8SUB - chains O and P of the 17 polymer chains in the assembly; structure by electron microscopy, 2.89 A resolution.

[Chain O (and P)]
Molecule: Nucleoside triphosphate hydrolase
Source organism: Escherichia coli
Notes: chain P of this document is another copy of the same molecule, construct and numbering; everything in this record applies to it too
UniProtKB: A0A822U1Y5 (A0A822U1Y5_ECOLX); residue numbers follow UniProt; this construct covers 1-610
Chain sequence (610 residues; row label = number of the first residue in the row):
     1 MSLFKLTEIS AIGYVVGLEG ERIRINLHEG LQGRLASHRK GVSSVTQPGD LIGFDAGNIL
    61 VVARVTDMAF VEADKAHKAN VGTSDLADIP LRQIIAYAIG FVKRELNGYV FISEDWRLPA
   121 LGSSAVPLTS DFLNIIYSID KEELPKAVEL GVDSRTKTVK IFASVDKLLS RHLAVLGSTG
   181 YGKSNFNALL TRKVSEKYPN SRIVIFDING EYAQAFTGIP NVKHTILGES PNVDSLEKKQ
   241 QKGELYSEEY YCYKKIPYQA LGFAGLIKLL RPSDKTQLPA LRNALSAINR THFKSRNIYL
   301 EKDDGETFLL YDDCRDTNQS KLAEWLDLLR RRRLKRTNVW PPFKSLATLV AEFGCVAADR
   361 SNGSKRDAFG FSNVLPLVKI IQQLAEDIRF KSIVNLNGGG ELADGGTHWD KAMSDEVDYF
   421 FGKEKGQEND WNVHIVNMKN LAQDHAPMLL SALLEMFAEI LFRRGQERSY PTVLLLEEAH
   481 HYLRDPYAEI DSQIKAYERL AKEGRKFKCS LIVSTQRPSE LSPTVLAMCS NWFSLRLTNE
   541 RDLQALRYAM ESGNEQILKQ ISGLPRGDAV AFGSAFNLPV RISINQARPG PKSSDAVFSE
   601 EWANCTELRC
Unresolved in the structure: 1-3, 73-88, 605-610 (chain P: 1-2, 72-88, 329-335, 356-373, 485-494, 604-610)
Small-molecule neighbours: ADP (adenosine-5'-diphosphate): Ser178, Thr179, Gly180, Tyr181, Gly182, Lys183, Ser184, Asn185, Arg566, Gly567, Ile584, Asn585, Gln586

[Chain O / chain P interface]
Residue-residue contacts - 38 pairs, chain O then chain P:
  Gln47(O) with Trp116(P), hydrogen bond (side chain-backbone); Arg117(P); Leu118(P)
  Thr66(O) with Gly20(P)
  Asp67(O) with Leu18(P); Glu19(P); Gly20(P)
  Met68(O) with Gly17(P); Leu18(P), hydrogen bond (backbone-backbone); Leu121(P), hydrophobic
  Ala69(O) with Val16(P); Leu121(P)
  Phe70(O) with Val16(P)
  Arg155(O) with Trp116(P)
  Ile388(O) with Arg463(P)
  Arg389(O) with Phe462(P)
  Lys439(O) with Lys506(P)
  Gln443(O) with Lys502(P); Glu503(P)
  Thr538(O) with Glu551(P); Ser552(P), hydrogen bond (backbone-backbone)
  Asn539(O) with Tyr548(P)
  Glu540(O) with Ser552(P), hydrogen bond
  Arg541(O) with Tyr548(P), hydrogen bond (side chain-backbone)
  Gly563(O) with Asp115(P)
  Pro565(O) with Glu114(P)
  Arg581(O) with Trp116(P)
  Val597(O) with Asp166(P)
  Phe598(O) with Arg505(P); Ser510(P)
  Ser599(O) with Asp166(P), hydrogen bond; Tyr198(P)
  Glu601(O) with Pro471(P); Lys508(P)
  Trp602(O) with Asn200(P); Ser201(P); Pro471(P); Val473(P), hydrophobic
Interface residues without a listed pair, chain O (27 interface residues in all): Pro48, Asp595, Ala596, Asn604
Interface residues without a listed pair, chain P (35 interface residues in all): Val15, Leu169, Arg171, Val194, Tyr470, Thr472, Met550

[Summary]
27 residues of chain O and 35 residues of chain P are in contact, with 6 hydrogen bonds. Among the polar pairs
are Gln47(O)-Trp116(P), Glu540(O)-Ser552(P) and Arg541(O)-Tyr548(P). Ligands of chain O: ADP.
Both chains are Nucleoside triphosphate hydrolase (Escherichia coli). Entry 8SUB (E. coli SIR2-HerA complex
(dodecamer SIR2 pentamer HerA)) was determined by electron microscopy (same publication as 8SU9, 8SUW, 8SXX,
8UAE and 8UAF).
